PDB entry 1MHY | X-ray diffraction, 2.00 A resolution | chains D and G of the 3 polymer chains in the assembly

== Chain D ==
Molecule: Methane monooxygenase hydroxylase
Organism: Methylosinus trichosporium
Notes: EC 1.14.13.25
Reference sequence: P27353 (MEMA_METTR); aligned to UniProt positions 1-521 over residues 6-526 (the alignment contains insertions or deletions, so no single offset holds)
Chain sequence (521 residues; numbered 6 to 526; the number before each row is that of its first residue):
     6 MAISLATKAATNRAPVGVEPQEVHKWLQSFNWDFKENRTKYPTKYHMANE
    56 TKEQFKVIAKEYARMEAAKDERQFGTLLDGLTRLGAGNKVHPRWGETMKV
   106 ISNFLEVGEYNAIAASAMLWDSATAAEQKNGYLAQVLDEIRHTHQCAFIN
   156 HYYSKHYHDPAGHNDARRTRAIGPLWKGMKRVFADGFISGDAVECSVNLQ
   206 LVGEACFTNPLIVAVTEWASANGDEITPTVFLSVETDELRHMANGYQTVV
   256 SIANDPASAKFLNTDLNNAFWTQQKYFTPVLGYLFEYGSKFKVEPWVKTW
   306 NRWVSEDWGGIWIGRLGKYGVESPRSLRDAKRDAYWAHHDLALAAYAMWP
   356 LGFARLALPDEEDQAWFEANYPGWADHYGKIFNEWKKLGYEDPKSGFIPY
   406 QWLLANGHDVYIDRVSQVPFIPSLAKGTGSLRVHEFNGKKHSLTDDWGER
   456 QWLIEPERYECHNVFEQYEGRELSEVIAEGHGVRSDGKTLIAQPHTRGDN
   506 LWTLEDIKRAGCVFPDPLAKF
Not modelled in the structure: 6-16
Sequence notes: conflict Trp37 (Arg in P27353), Gly195 (Arg in P27353), Glu209 (Asp in P27353), Ala210 (Thr in P27353), Ser225 (Ile in P27353), Ala226 (Gly in P27353), Ser331 (Val330 in P27353), Gly357 (Ala356 in P27353); insertion (329)
Metal / ion sites: Fe ion site 1: Glu114, Glu144, His147; Fe ion site 2: Glu144, Glu209, Glu243, His246

== Chain G ==
Molecule: Methane monooxygenase hydroxylase
Organism: Methylosinus trichosporium
Notes: EC 1.14.13.25
Reference sequence: P27355 (MEMG_METTR); residues 1-169 here = UniProt positions 1-169
Chain sequence (169 residues; each row starts with the number of its first residue):
     1 MAKREPIHDNSIRTEWEAKIAKLTSVDQATKFIQDFRLAYTSPFRKSYDI
    51 DVDYQYIERKIEEKLSVLKTEKLPVADLITKATTGEDAAAVEATWIAKIK
   101 AAKSKYEAEAIHIEFRQLYKPPVLPVNVFLRTDAALGTVLMEIRNTDYYG
   151 TPLEGLRKERGVKVLHLQA
Not modelled in the structure: 1, 169
Sequence notes: conflict Ala88 (Arg in P27355), Glu109 (Asp in P27355), Ala110 (Gly in P27355), Arg160 (Pro in P27355)

== Chain D / chain G interface ==
Pairs across the interface (100):
  Lys45(D) - Ala134(G)
  Pro47(D) - Ala134(G)
  Pro47(D) - Thr138(G)
  Pro47(D) - Met141(G)
  Thr48(D) - Thr138(G)
  Thr48(D) - Met141(G)
  Lys49(D) - Met141(G)
  Lys49(D) - Asn145(G)  hydrogen bond
  Asp196(D) - Met141(G)
  Lys265(D) - Thr146(G)
  Phe266(D) - Glu142(G)
  Phe266(D) - Asn145(G)
  Phe266(D) - Thr146(G)
  Thr269(D) - Tyr148(G)
  Thr269(D) - Tyr149(G)
  Asn272(D) - Tyr149(G)  hydrogen bond
  Asn273(D) - Tyr148(G)
  Asn273(D) - Tyr149(G)  hydrogen bond
  Arg330(D) - Tyr149(G)
  Phe425(D) - Gln168(G)
  Pro427(D) - Gln168(G)
  Ser435(D) - Gln168(G)
  Leu436(D) - His166(G)
  Leu436(D) - Leu167(G)
  Leu436(D) - Gln168(G)  hydrogen bond (backbone-side chain)
  Arg437(D) - Leu153(G)
  Arg437(D) - His166(G)
  Arg437(D) - Leu167(G)
  Val438(D) - Val164(G)
  Val438(D) - Leu165(G)  hydrogen bond (backbone-backbone)
  Val438(D) - His166(G)  hydrogen bond (backbone-backbone)
  His439(D) - Arg157(G)
  His439(D) - Val162(G)
  His439(D) - Lys163(G)
  His439(D) - Val164(G)
  Glu440(D) - Val162(G)
  Glu440(D) - Lys163(G)  salt bridge
  Glu440(D) - Leu165(G)
  Phe441(D) - Pro43(G)
  Phe441(D) - Phe44(G)  hydrophobic
  Phe441(D) - Arg160(G)
  Asn442(D) - Pro43(G)  hydrogen bond (side chain-backbone)
  Asn442(D) - Phe44(G)
  Asn442(D) - Arg45(G)  hydrogen bond (side chain-backbone)
  Asn442(D) - Tyr48(G)
  Lys444(D) - Tyr48(G)
  Lys444(D) - Asp51(G)  salt bridge
  Lys445(D) - Leu165(G)
  Asp451(D) - Leu153(G)
  Trp452(D) - Tyr149(G)  hydrophobic
  Glu454(D) - Leu153(G)
  Glu454(D) - Arg157(G)  salt bridge
  Arg455(D) - Tyr148(G)  hydrogen bond (side chain-backbone)
  Arg455(D) - Tyr149(G)
  Arg455(D) - Thr151(G)  hydrogen bond (side chain-backbone)
  Arg455(D) - Leu153(G)
  Arg455(D) - Leu156(G)
  Gln456(D) - Tyr148(G)
  Trp457(D) - Val162(G)  hydrophobic
  Leu458(D) - Leu153(G)  hydrophobic
  Leu458(D) - Leu156(G)  hydrophobic
  Leu458(D) - Arg157(G)
  Leu458(D) - Arg160(G)  hydrogen bond (backbone-side chain)
  Ile459(D) - Glu109(G)
  Ile459(D) - Arg144(G)  hydrogen bond (backbone-side chain)
  Ile459(D) - Tyr148(G)  hydrophobic
  Ile459(D) - Leu156(G)  hydrophobic
  Ile459(D) - Arg160(G)  hydrogen bond (backbone-side chain)
  Glu460(D) - Arg144(G)
  Glu460(D) - Tyr148(G)  hydrogen bond
  Pro461(D) - Pro43(G)
  Pro461(D) - Arg160(G)
  Glu462(D) - Pro43(G)
  Glu462(D) - Ile113(G)
  Glu462(D) - Arg144(G)  salt bridge
  Glu465(D) - Ser42(G)
  Glu465(D) - Pro43(G)
  Glu465(D) - Arg45(G)  salt bridge
  His467(D) - Asp51(G)  salt bridge
  His467(D) - Gln55(G)
  Glu471(D) - Arg4(G)
  Glu471(D) - Val52(G)
  Gln472(D) - Arg4(G)
  Gln472(D) - Ile7(G)
  Gln472(D) - Val52(G)
  Tyr473(D) - Ile7(G)  hydrophobic
  Glu474(D) - Ala2(G)  hydrogen bond (side chain-backbone)
  Glu474(D) - Lys3(G)
  Glu474(D) - Arg4(G)  hydrogen bond (backbone-backbone)
  Gly475(D) - Ala2(G)
  Gly475(D) - Lys3(G)
  Arg476(D) - Arg4(G)
  Arg476(D) - Glu5(G)
  Arg476(D) - Pro6(G)
  Arg476(D) - Ile7(G)
  Glu484(D) - Pro6(G)
  Glu484(D) - Ile7(G)  hydrogen bond (side chain-backbone)
  Glu484(D) - His8(G)
  Phe526(D) - Leu165(G)
  Phe526(D) - His166(G)
Other interface residues (no listed pair), chain D (46 interface residues in all): Asp270, Gly434
Other interface residues (no listed pair), chain G (44 interface residues in all): Tyr54, Lys105, Gly137, Leu140, Pro152, Gly161

== In short ==
The interface between chain D and chain G involves 46 residues on one side and 44 on the other; the contacts
include 17 hydrogen bonds and 6 salt bridges. Polar pairs include Glu440(D)-Lys163(G), Lys444(D)-Asp51(G) and
Glu454(D)-Arg157(G). Glu114(D), Glu144(D) and His147(D) coordinate Fe ion site 1.
Here chain D is Methane monooxygenase hydroxylase and chain G is Methane monooxygenase hydroxylase, both from
Methylosinus trichosporium. Entry 1MHY (Methane monooxygenase hydroxylase) was determined by X-ray diffraction
(same publication as 1MHZ).
